5VVR - chains B and N of the 16 polymer chains in the assembly; structure by electron microscopy, 5.80 A resolution (low resolution: residue-level contacts below are approximate; hydrogen-bond / salt-bridge calls are withheld).

[Chain B]
Molecule: DNA-directed RNA polymerase II subunit RPB2
Source organism: Saccharomyces cerevisiae (strain ATCC 204508 / S288c)
Notes: EC 2.7.7.6
UniProtKB: P08518 (RPB2_YEAST); residues 1-1224 here = UniProt positions 1-1224
Amino-acid sequence (1224 residues; each row starts with the number of its first residue):
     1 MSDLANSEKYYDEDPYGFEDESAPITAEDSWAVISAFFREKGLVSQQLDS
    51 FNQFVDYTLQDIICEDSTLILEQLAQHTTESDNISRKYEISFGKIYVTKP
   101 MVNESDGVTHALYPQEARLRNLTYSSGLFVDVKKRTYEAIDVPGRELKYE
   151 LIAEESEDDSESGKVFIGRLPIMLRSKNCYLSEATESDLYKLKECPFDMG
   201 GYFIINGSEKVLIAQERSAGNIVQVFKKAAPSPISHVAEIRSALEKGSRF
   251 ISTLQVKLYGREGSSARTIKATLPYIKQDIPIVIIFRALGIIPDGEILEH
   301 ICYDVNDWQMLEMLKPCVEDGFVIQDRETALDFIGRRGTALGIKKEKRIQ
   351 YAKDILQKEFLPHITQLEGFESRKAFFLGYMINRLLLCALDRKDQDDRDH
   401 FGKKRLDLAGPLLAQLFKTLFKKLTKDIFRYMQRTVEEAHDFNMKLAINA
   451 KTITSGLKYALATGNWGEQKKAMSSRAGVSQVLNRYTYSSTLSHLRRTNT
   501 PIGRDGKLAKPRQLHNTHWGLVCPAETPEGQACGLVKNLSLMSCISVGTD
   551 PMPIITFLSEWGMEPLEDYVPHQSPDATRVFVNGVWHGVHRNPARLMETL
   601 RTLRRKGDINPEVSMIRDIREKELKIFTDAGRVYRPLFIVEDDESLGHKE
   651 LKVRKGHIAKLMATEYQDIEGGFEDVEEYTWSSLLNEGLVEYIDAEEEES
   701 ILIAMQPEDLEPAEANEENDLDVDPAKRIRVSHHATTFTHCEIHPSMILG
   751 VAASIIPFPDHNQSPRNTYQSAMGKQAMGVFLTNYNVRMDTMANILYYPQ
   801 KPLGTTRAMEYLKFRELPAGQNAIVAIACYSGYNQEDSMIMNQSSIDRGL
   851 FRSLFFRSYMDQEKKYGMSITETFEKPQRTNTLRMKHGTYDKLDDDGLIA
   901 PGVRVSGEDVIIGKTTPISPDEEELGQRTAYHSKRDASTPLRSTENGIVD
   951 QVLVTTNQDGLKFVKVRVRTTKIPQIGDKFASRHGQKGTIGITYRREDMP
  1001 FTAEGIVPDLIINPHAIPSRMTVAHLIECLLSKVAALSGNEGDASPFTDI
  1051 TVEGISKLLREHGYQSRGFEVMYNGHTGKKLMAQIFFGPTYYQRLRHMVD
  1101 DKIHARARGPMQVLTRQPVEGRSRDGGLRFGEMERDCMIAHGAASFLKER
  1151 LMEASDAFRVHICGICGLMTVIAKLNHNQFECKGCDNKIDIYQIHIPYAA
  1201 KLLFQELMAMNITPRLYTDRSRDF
Unresolved in the structure: 1-17
Metal / ion sites: Zn2+: Cys1163, Cys1166, Cys1185

[Chain N]
Molecule: NTS (47-nt DNA)
Sequence (47 nucleotides; numbered 1 to 47; the number before each row is that of its first residue):
     1 CTAGTTGATCTCATATTTCATTCCTACTCAGGAGAAGGAGCAGAGCG

[Interface between chain B and chain N]
Residue-residue contacts (15):
  Phe250(B) with DA26(N); DC27(N); DT28(N)
  Ile251(B) with DT28(N)
  Lys426(B) with DC24(N)
  Asp427(B) with DT22(N); DC23(N)
  Arg430(B) with DT21(N); DT22(N); DC23(N); DC24(N)
  Arg434(B) with DT21(N)
  Ile502(B) with DA30(N)
  Gly503(B) with DA30(N)
  Arg504(B) with DG31(N)
Also at the interface, not in a pair above, chain B (13 interface residues in all): Ser218, Arg241, Ser252, Tyr431
Also at the interface, not in a pair above, chain N (11 interface residues in all): DA20, DC29

[Overview]
Chain B and chain N form an interface of 13 and 11 residues respectively. Cys1163(B), Cys1166(B) and
Cys1185(B) coordinate Zn2+.
Chain B is DNA-directed RNA polymerase II subunit RPB2 (Saccharomyces cerevisiae (strain ATCC 204508 / S288c))
and chain N is NTS (47-nt DNA); the structure, Ternary complex of RNA Pol II, transcription scaffold and
Rad26, was determined by electron microscopy together with 5VVS from the same study.
